6ZIK - chains P and Q of the 11 polymer chains in the assembly; structure by electron microscopy, 3.66 A resolution.

# Chain P (and Q)
Molecule: ATP synthase F(0) complex subunit C2, mitochondrial
Organism: Bos taurus
Notes: chain Q of this document is another copy of the same molecule, construct and numbering; everything in this record applies to it too
UniProt: P07926 (AT5G2_BOVIN); residues 1-75 here correspond to UniProt positions 69-143 (UniProt number = residue number + 68)
Chain sequence (75 residues; row label = number of the first residue in the row):
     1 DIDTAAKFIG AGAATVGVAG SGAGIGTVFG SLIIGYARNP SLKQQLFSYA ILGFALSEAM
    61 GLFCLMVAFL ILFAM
Not modelled in the structure: 75 (chain Q: fully traced)
Modified residues: Lys43 (N-trimethyllysine; M3L)
UniProt features mapped onto this chain:
  - site: Glu58 (Reversibly protonated during proton transport)
  - modified residue: Lys43 (N6,N6,N6-trimethyllysine)

# Interface between chain P and chain Q
Contacting residue pairs - 67 pairs, chain P then chain Q:
  Asp1(P) with Ile2(Q)
  Ile2(P) with Ile2(Q)
  Thr4(P) with Asp3(Q), hydrogen bond
  Ala5(P) with Ile2(Q); Asp3(Q), hydrogen bond (backbone-side chain); Ala6(Q), hydrophobic
  Phe8(P) with Ala6(Q), hydrophobic; Lys7(Q); Gly10(Q); Met75(Q), hydrophobic
  Ile9(P) with Ala6(Q); Ile9(Q), hydrophobic; Gly10(Q)
  Gly12(P) with Gly10(Q); Ala13(Q); Ala14(Q), hydrogen bond (backbone-backbone)
  Thr15(P) with Ala14(Q); Cys64(Q); Val67(Q)
  Val16(P) with Val16(Q), hydrophobic; Gly17(Q)
  Val18(P) with Met60(Q), hydrophobic; Cys64(Q), hydrophobic
  Ala19(P) with Gly17(Q); Gly20(Q)
  Ser21(P) with Met60(Q)
  Gly22(P) with Gly20(Q); Gly24(Q)
  Ala23(P) with Gly20(Q), hydrogen bond (backbone-backbone)
  Ile25(P) with Leu56(Q); Met60(Q), hydrophobic
  Gly26(P) with Gly24(Q); Thr27(Q); Val28(Q)
  Thr27(P) with Thr27(Q)
  Phe29(P) with Leu52(Q), hydrophobic; Gly53(Q); Leu56(Q), hydrophobic
  Gly30(P) with Ser31(Q), hydrogen bond (backbone-side chain)
  Leu32(P) with Tyr49(Q), hydrophobic
  Ile33(P) with Val28(Q); Ser31(Q); Leu32(Q), hydrophobic; Leu46(Q); Tyr49(Q), hydrophobic; Ala50(Q), hydrophobic
  Ile34(P) with Ser31(Q)
  Tyr36(P) with Leu42(Q); Gln45(Q); Leu46(Q), hydrophobic
  Ala37(P) with Gly35(Q); Asn39(Q), hydrogen bond (backbone-side chain)
  Arg38(P) with Arg38(Q)
  Pro40(P) with Asn39(Q); Leu42(Q), hydrophobic
  Lys43(P) with Gln45(Q); Tyr49(Q)
  Phe47(P) with Tyr49(Q)
  Phe54(P) with Leu56(Q), hydrophobic
  Glu58(P) with Met60(Q)
  Leu62(P) with Phe63(Q), hydrophobic
  Leu65(P) with Phe63(Q), hydrophobic; Val67(Q), hydrophobic
  Phe69(P) with Val67(Q), hydrophobic
  Leu72(P) with Leu70(Q), hydrophobic; Ile71(Q), hydrophobic
  Phe73(P) with Met75(Q)
Other interface residues (no listed pair), chain P (39 interface residues in all): Ala11, Ala13, Ser31, Gly61
Other interface residues (no listed pair), chain Q (38 interface residues in all): Ala19, Ala23, Ile34, Ser57

# Summary
Chain P and chain Q form an interface of 39 and 38 residues respectively; the contacts include 6 hydrogen
bonds. Among the polar pairs are Thr4(P)-Asp3(Q), Ala5(P)-Asp3(Q) and Gly30(P)-Ser31(Q).
Chain P and chain Q are both ATP synthase F(0) complex subunit C2, mitochondrial (Bos taurus); the structure,
bovine ATP synthase rotor domain, state 3, was determined by electron microscopy together with 6Z1R, 6Z1U,
6ZG7 and 6ZG8 from the same study.
